PDB entry 1AYM | X-ray diffraction, 2.15 A resolution | chains 1 and 2 of the 4 polymer chains in the assembly

== Chain 1 ==
Molecule: Human rhinovirus 16 coat protein
From: Human rhinovirus sp
Notes: engineered mutation(s): N-TERMINAL MYRISTOYLATION ON VP4
UniProtKB: Q82122 (POLG_HRV16); residues 1-285 here correspond to UniProt positions 568-852 (UniProt number = residue number + 567)
Sequence (285 residues; row label = number of the first residue in the row):
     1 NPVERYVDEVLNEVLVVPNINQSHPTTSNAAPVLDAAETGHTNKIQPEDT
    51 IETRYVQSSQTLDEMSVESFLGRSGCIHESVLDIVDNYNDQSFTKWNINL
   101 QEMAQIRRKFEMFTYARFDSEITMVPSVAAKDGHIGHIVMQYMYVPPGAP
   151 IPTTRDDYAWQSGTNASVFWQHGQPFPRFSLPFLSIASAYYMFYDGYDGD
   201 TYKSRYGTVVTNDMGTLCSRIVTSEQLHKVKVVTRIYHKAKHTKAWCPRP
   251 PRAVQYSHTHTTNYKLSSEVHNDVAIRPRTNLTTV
Ion coordination: Zn2+ near His-134 (its only coordinating residue here)

== Chain 2 ==
Molecule: Human rhinovirus 16 coat protein
From: Human rhinovirus sp
Notes: engineered mutation(s): N-TERMINAL MYRISTOYLATION ON VP4
UniProtKB: Q82122 (POLG_HRV16); residues 1-261 here correspond to UniProt positions 69-329 (UniProt number = residue number + 68)
Sequence (261 residues; each row starts with the number of its first residue):
     1 SPSVEACGYSDRIIQITRGDSTITSQDVANAVVGYGVWPHYLTPQDATAI
    51 DKPTQPDTSSNRFYTLDSKMWNSTSKGWWWKLPDALKDMGIFGENMFYHF
   101 LGRSGYTVHVQCNASKFHQGTLLVVMIPEHQLATVNKGNVNAGYKYTHPG
   151 EAGREVGTQVENEKQPSDDNWLNFDGTLLGNLLIFPHQFINLRSNNSATL
   201 IVPYVNAVPMDSMVRHNNWSLVIIPVCQLQSNNISNIVPITVSISPMCAE
   251 FSGARAKTVVQ
Not modelled in the structure: 1-9

== Interface between chain 1 and chain 2 ==
Pairs across the interface (107; chain 1 residue first):
  Ala-37(1) with Phe-189(2)
  Glu-38(1) with Ala-29(2); Gln-188(2); Phe-189(2), hydrogen bond (backbone-backbone); Asn-191(2), hydrogen bond; Ser-194(2), hydrogen bond; Asn-195(2)
  Thr-39(1) with Ala-29(2); Val-32(2); Gln-188(2), hydrogen bond (backbone-side chain)
  Gly-40(1) with His-187(2)
  His-41(1) with Asn-30(2); Ala-31(2)
  Thr-114(1) with Glu-129(2)
  Tyr-115(1) with Glu-129(2), hydrogen bond; Val-205(2), hydrophobic; Asn-206(2); Ala-207(2)
  Ala-187(1) with Ala-207(2); Val-208(2), hydrophobic
  Ser-188(1) with Ala-207(2), hydrogen bond (backbone-backbone)
  Ala-189(1) with Ala-207(2)
  Tyr-191(1) with Glu-129(2); Asn-206(2), hydrogen bond; Ala-207(2); Val-208(2); Asp-211(2)
  Phe-193(1) with Glu-129(2); Gln-131(2)
  Tyr-194(1) with Glu-129(2); Gln-131(2), hydrogen bond (backbone-side chain); His-216(2)
  Asp-195(1) with Lys-81(2), salt bridge; Glu-129(2), hydrogen bond (backbone-side chain); His-130(2); His-216(2), hydrogen bond (backbone-side chain); Asn-217(2), hydrogen bond (backbone-backbone); Ser-220(2)
  Gly-196(1) with Arg-215(2)
  Tyr-197(1) with Ala-142(2), hydrogen bond (side chain-backbone); Gly-143(2), hydrogen bond (side chain-backbone); Tyr-144(2), hydrogen bond (side chain-backbone); Thr-147(2), hydrogen bond; His-148(2); Arg-215(2), hydrogen bond (backbone-backbone)
  Gly-199(1) with Tyr-144(2); Arg-215(2)
  Asp-200(1) with Tyr-144(2); Val-214(2); Thr-258(2); Val-260(2)
  Thr-201(1) with Tyr-144(2)
  Tyr-202(1) with Lys-164(2)
  Tyr-206(1) with His-130(2); Gln-131(2); Leu-132(2), hydrogen bond (side chain-backbone); Asn-141(2), hydrogen bond (backbone-side chain); Ala-142(2)
  Gly-207(1) with Gln-131(2)
  Thr-208(1) with Gln-131(2)
  Cys-247(1) with Tyr-35(2); Val-205(2), hydrophobic
  Pro-248(1) with Ile-184(2), hydrophobic; Phe-185(2)
  Arg-249(1) with Pro-128(2), hydrogen bond (side chain-backbone); Glu-129(2), hydrogen bond (side chain-backbone); Ile-184(2); Phe-185(2)
  Pro-250(1) with Thr-177(2); Asn-181(2); Ile-184(2); Phe-185(2)
  Pro-251(1) with Thr-177(2); Asn-181(2)
  Arg-252(1) with Asp-175(2), hydrogen bond (side chain-backbone); Gly-176(2)
  Ala-253(1) with Gly-176(2), hydrogen bond (backbone-backbone); Leu-178(2), hydrophobic
  Val-254(1) with Gly-176(2)
  His-258(1) with Gly-138(2); Asn-139(2)
  His-260(1) with Gln-131(2), hydrogen bond (backbone-side chain)
  Thr-261(1) with Gln-131(2); Asn-141(2), hydrogen bond
  Thr-262(1) with Gln-131(2), hydrogen bond (side chain-backbone); Leu-132(2), hydrogen bond (side chain-backbone); Ala-133(2), hydrogen bond (side chain-backbone); Asp-175(2)
  Asn-263(1) with Ala-133(2); Thr-134(2), hydrogen bond (side chain-backbone); Gly-138(2), hydrogen bond (side chain-backbone); Asn-139(2); Val-140(2), hydrogen bond (side chain-backbone); Asn-141(2), hydrogen bond
  Tyr-264(1) with Ala-133(2), hydrophobic; Thr-134(2), hydrogen bond (backbone-backbone); Val-135(2); Asn-136(2), hydrogen bond (backbone-backbone); Ser-167(2), hydrogen bond; Asp-169(2), hydrogen bond; Leu-172(2), hydrophobic; Gly-176(2)
  Lys-265(1) with Asn-136(2)
  Leu-266(1) with Asn-136(2), hydrogen bond (backbone-side chain); Asp-169(2)
  Val-270(1) with Trp-171(2), hydrophobic
  Val-274(1) with Trp-171(2), hydrophobic
Also at the interface, not in a pair above, chain 1 (43 interface residues in all): Asp-198, Ile-276
Also at the interface, not in a pair above, chain 2 (57 interface residues in all): Ile-127, Asn-173, Leu-182

== Summary ==
43 residues of chain 1 face 57 of chain 2 across their interface, with 36 hydrogen bonds and 1 salt bridge.
Polar contacts include Asp-195(1)/Lys-81(2), Glu-38(1)/Asn-191(2) and Glu-38(1)/Ser-194(2).
Here chain 1 is Human rhinovirus 16 coat protein and chain 2 is Human rhinovirus 16 coat protein, both from
Human rhinovirus sp. Entry 1AYM (Human rhinovirus 16 coat protein at high resolution) was determined by X-ray
diffraction.
